PDB entry 5FGI | X-ray diffraction, 2.90 A resolution | chains Q and R of the 28 polymer chains in the assembly

# Chain Q
Name: Proteasome subunit alpha type-4
Source organism: Saccharomyces cerevisiae (strain ATCC 204508 / S288c)
Notes: EC 3.4.25.1
UniProt: P40303 (PSA4_YEAST); residues -1 to 252 here correspond to UniProt positions 1-254 (UniProt number = residue number + 2)
Amino-acid sequence (254 residues; row label = number of the first residue in the row; numbers below 1 keep their minus sign (Met-1 is residue -1)):
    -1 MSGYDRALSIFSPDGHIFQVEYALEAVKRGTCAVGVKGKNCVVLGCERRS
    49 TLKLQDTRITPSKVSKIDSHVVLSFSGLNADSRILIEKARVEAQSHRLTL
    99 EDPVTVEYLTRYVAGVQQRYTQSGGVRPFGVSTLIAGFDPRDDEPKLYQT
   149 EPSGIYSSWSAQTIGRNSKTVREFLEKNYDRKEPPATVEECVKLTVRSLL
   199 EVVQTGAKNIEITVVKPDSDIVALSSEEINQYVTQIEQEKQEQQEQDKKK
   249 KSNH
Disordered / not traced: -1 to 0, 241-252
Swiss-Prot annotation at these positions:
  - modified residue: Thr58 (Phosphothreonine)

# Chain R
Name: Proteasome subunit alpha type-5
Source organism: Saccharomyces cerevisiae (strain ATCC 204508 / S288c)
Notes: EC 3.4.25.1
UniProt: P32379 (PSA5_YEAST); residues -7 to 252 here correspond to UniProt positions 1-260 (UniProt number = residue number + 8)
Amino-acid sequence (260 residues; row label = number of the first residue in the row; numbers below 1 keep their minus sign (Met-7 is residue -7)):
    -7 MFLTRSEYDRGVSTFSPEGRLFQVEYSLEAIKLGSTAIGIATKEGVVLGV
    43 EKRATSPLLESDSIEKIVEIDRHIGCAMSGLTADARSMIEHARTAAVTHN
    93 LYYDEDINVESLTQSVCDLALRFGEGASGEERLMSRPFGVALLIAGHDAD
   143 DGYQLFHAEPSGTFYRYNAKAIGSGSEGAQAELLNEWHSSLTLKEAELLV
   193 LKILKQVMEEKLDENNAQLSCITKQDGFKIYDNEKTAELIKELKEKEAAE
   243 SPEEADVEMS
Disordered / not traced: -7 to 0, 118-124, 243-252

# Interface between chain Q and chain R
Pairs across the interface (61):
  Asp3(Q) with Glu117(R)
  Ala5(Q) with Val4(R), hydrophobic; Glu117(R); Ser127(R)
  Ser7(Q) with Ser127(R); Arg128(R)
  Ile8(Q) with Gln15(R)
  Phe9(Q) with Gln15(R), hydrogen bond (backbone-side chain); Tyr18(R), hydrophobic; Ser19(R); Ala22(R), hydrophobic; Leu73(R), hydrophobic; Arg128(R); Pro129(R); Gly131(R)
  Ser10(Q) with Tyr18(R)
  Pro11(Q) with Tyr18(R), hydrophobic; Glu21(R)
  Asp12(Q) with Glu21(R)
  Gly13(Q) with Tyr18(R); Glu21(R); Ala22(R)
  His14(Q) with Leu25(R)
  Ile15(Q) with Leu73(R), hydrophobic; Arg128(R)
  Lys35(Q) with Glu52(R), salt bridge
  Gln116(Q) with Ala75(R); Asp76(R); Arg128(R)
  Thr119(Q) with Arg128(R), hydrogen bond (backbone-side chain)
  Gln120(Q) with Met126(R); Ser127(R), hydrogen bond (backbone-backbone); Arg128(R); Phe130(R)
  Ser121(Q) with Ser127(R)
  Gly122(Q) with Ser127(R)
  Ser151(Q) with Ala75(R)
  Gly152(Q) with Ala75(R)
  Ile153(Q) with Thr74(R); Ala75(R)
  Ser155(Q) with Leu51(R); Ser55(R)
  Ser156(Q) with Leu51(R); Glu52(R), hydrogen bond (backbone-backbone); Ser55(R), hydrogen bond (backbone-side chain)
  Trp157(Q) with Thr47(R); Ser48(R); Leu50(R); Leu51(R)
  Ser158(Q) with Leu50(R), hydrogen bond (backbone-backbone); Glu52(R), hydrogen bond
  Ala159(Q) with Leu50(R)
  Leu173(Q) with Leu50(R), hydrophobic
  Glu174(Q) with Ser48(R), hydrogen bond; Pro49(R); Leu50(R)
  Tyr177(Q) with Leu50(R), hydrophobic
  Arg179(Q) with Pro49(R), hydrogen bond (side chain-backbone); Leu50(R); Leu51(R), hydrogen bond (side chain-backbone); Glu52(R)
Also at the interface, not in a pair above, chain Q (32 interface residues in all): Arg4, Tyr154, Arg170
Also at the interface, not in a pair above, chain R (28 interface residues in all): Asp1, Ser53, Glu57

# In short
Chain Q and chain R form an interface of 32 and 28 residues respectively, with 10 hydrogen bonds and 1 salt
bridge. Polar contacts include Lys35(Q)-Glu52(R), Phe9(Q)-Gln15(R) and Thr119(Q)-Arg128(R).
Here chain Q is Proteasome subunit alpha type-4 and chain R is Proteasome subunit alpha type-5, both from
Saccharomyces cerevisiae (strain ATCC 204508 / S288c). Entry 5FGI (Yeast 20S proteasome beta1-T1A beta2-T1A
double mutant in complex with Carfilzomib) was determined by X-ray diffraction, deposited together with 5CZ4,
5CZ5, 5CZ6, 5CZ7, 5CZ8, 5CZ9 and 16 further entries.
